8WPF - chains D and F of the 9 polymer chains in the assembly; structure by electron microscopy, 3.00 A resolution.

# Chain D (and F)
Name: H5R late gene transcription factor
From: Monkeypox virus
Notes: chain F of this document is another copy of the same molecule, construct and numbering; everything in this record applies to it too
Sequence (210 residues; row label = number of the first residue in the row):
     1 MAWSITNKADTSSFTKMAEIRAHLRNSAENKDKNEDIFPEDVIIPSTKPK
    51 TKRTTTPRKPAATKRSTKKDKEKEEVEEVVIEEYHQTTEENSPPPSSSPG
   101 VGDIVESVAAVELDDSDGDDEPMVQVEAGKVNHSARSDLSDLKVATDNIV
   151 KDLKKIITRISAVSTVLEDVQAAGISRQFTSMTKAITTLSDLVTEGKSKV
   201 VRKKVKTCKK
Unresolved in the structure: 1-135, 205-210 (chain F: 1-138, 204-210)

# Chain D / chain F interface
Residue-residue contacts (5):
  R159(D) - T165(F)
  R159(D) - D169(F)  salt bridge
  A162(D) - A162(F)
  T165(D) - A162(F)
  D169(D) - R159(F)
Other interface residues (no listed pair), chain D (7 interface residues in all): K155, V163, V166
Other interface residues (no listed pair), chain F (7 interface residues in all): V163, V166, E168

# Overview
The chain D/chain F interface involves 7 residues from each chain; the contacts include 1 salt bridge. The
salt-bridged pair is R159(D)-D169(F).
Both chains are H5R late gene transcription factor (Monkeypox virus). Entry 8WPF (Structure of monkeypox virus
polymerase complex F8-A22-E4-H5 with exogenous DNA bearing one abasic site) was determined by electron
microscopy together with 8WPE, 8WPK and 8WPP from the same study.
